Entry 9G9C (electron microscopy, 2.72 A resolution); this record covers chains B and T of the 10 polymer chains in the assembly.

Chain B:
Name: CRISPR system Cms protein Csm2
Source organism: Enterococcus italicus DSM 15952
UniProt: E6LHV6 (CSM2_ENTI1); residues 1-140 here = UniProt positions 1-140
Chain sequence (140 residues; each row starts with the number of its first residue):
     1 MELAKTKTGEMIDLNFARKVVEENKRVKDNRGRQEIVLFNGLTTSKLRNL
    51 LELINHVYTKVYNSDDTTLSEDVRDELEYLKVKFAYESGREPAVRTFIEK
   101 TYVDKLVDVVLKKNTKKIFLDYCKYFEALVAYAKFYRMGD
Disordered / not traced: 138-140

Chain T:
Molecule: 47-nt RNA strand
Sequence (47 nucleotides; numbered 1 to 47; the number before each row is that of its first residue):
     1 CCCCCAGCGCUUCAGCGUUCUUCGGAAUGUCGCGCAUUGGCAUGGAA
Disordered / not traced: 1-10, 43-47

Interface between chain B and chain T:
Residue-residue contacts (15; chain B residue first):
  Thr43(B) - C23(T)  hydrogen bond to the phosphate
  Thr43(B) - G24(T)  phosphate contact
  Thr44(B) - G24(T)  phosphate contact
  Thr44(B) - G25(T)  phosphate contact
  Ser45(B) - C23(T)  hydrogen bond to the phosphate
  Ser45(B) - G24(T)  hydrogen bond to the phosphate
  Lys46(B) - U22(T)  salt bridge to the phosphate
  Lys46(B) - C23(T)  phosphate contact
  Arg48(B) - A26(T)  hydrogen bond to the sugar
  Asn49(B) - U22(T)  phosphate contact
  Tyr86(B) - C20(T)  hydrogen bond to the sugar
  Tyr86(B) - U21(T)  hydrogen bond to the phosphate
  Arg90(B) - C20(T)  salt bridge to the phosphate
  Arg90(B) - U21(T)  hydrogen bond to the phosphate
  Arg90(B) - U22(T)  salt bridge to the phosphate
Other interface residues (no listed pair), chain B (9 interface residues in all): Glu87

Summary:
9 residues of chain B and 7 residues of chain T are in contact, with 7 hydrogen bonds and 3 salt bridges.
Among the polar pairs are Arg48(B)-A26(T), Tyr86(B)-C20(T) and Thr43(B)-C23(T).
Chain B is CRISPR system Cms protein Csm2 (Enterococcus italicus DSM 15952) and chain T is a 47-nt RNA strand;
the structure, CryoEM structure of Enterococcus italicus Csm-crRNA-CTR (3.2) complex, was determined by
electron microscopy together with 9G9A, 9G9B, 9G9D, 9G9E, 9G9F, 9G9G and 4 further entries from the same
study.
